7QOL - chains G and a of the 30 polymer chains in the assembly; structure by electron microscopy, 3.33 A resolution.

# Chain G
Molecule: Tail hub protein A gp38
Source organism: Bacteroides phage crAss001
UniProtKB: A0A385DTH1 (A0A385DTH1_9CAUD); numbering as in UniProt (aligned over 1-215)
Amino-acid sequence (215 residues; numbered 1 to 215; the number before each row is that of its first residue):
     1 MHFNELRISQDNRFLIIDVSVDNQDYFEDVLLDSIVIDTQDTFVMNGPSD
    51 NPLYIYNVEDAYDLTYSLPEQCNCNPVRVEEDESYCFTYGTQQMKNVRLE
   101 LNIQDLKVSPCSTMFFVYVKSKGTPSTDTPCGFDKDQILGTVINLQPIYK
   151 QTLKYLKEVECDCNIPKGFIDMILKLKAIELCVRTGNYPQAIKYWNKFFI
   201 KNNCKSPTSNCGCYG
Not modelled in the structure: 64-90, 205-215
Cystine bridges: Cys-111/Cys-204

# Chain a
Molecule: Tail hub protein B gp39
Source organism: Bacteroides phage crAss001
UniProtKB: A0A385DVM6 (A0A385DVM6_9CAUD); numbering as in UniProt (aligned over 1-114)
Amino-acid sequence (114 residues; numbered 1 to 114; the number before each row is that of its first residue):
     1 MDKMLEISEEAITRYFTTLSQFGYKKYSDVDKIIVLFFMEEMLAGEMSYY
    51 VTQDDYRNIVNALYCLAGSTCMIDFPMFESYDTLVHSNNRTFVPRITEDS
   101 ILRSTEDDNFRVEA
Not modelled in the structure: 108-114

# Chain G / chain a interface
Contacting residue pairs (49):
  Asn-4(G) with Ser-87(a); Asn-88(a); Asn-89(a)
  Glu-5(G) with Ser-87(a); Asn-88(a); Arg-90(a), salt bridge
  Leu-6(G) with His-86(a)
  Arg-7(G) with Asn-88(a), hydrogen bond
  Asp-18(G) with Arg-90(a)
  Asp-41(G) with Arg-57(a)
  Thr-42(G) with Arg-57(a), hydrogen bond (backbone-side chain)
  Phe-43(G) with Arg-57(a)
  Val-44(G) with Arg-57(a)
  Met-45(G) with Tyr-64(a); Phe-78(a), hydrophobic
  Asn-46(G) with Tyr-56(a)
  Asp-50(G) with Gln-53(a), hydrogen bond
  Arg-98(G) with Arg-90(a)
  Leu-139(G) with Asp-82(a)
  Gly-140(G) with His-86(a)
  Thr-141(G) with Asp-82(a), hydrogen bond; Thr-83(a); His-86(a), hydrogen bond (backbone-side chain)
  Ile-143(G) with Leu-84(a)
  Leu-145(G) with Val-85(a), hydrophobic
  Ile-179(G) with Leu-84(a), hydrophobic
  Glu-180(G) with Leu-84(a)
  Val-183(G) with Ser-80(a), hydrogen bond (backbone-side chain); Asp-82(a); Thr-83(a); Leu-84(a), hydrophobic
  Arg-184(G) with Ser-80(a); Asp-82(a); Thr-83(a), hydrogen bond
  Thr-185(G) with Met-77(a); Phe-78(a), hydrogen bond (backbone-backbone)
  Gly-186(G) with Phe-78(a); Ser-80(a)
  Asn-187(G) with Tyr-64(a), hydrogen bond; Pro-76(a), hydrogen bond (side chain-backbone); Phe-78(a)
  Tyr-188(G) with Ser-80(a), hydrogen bond; Asp-82(a), hydrogen bond
  Pro-189(G) with Val-60(a), hydrophobic; Asn-61(a)
  Gln-190(G) with Tyr-64(a); Phe-75(a)
  Lys-193(G) with Asn-61(a), hydrogen bond (side chain-backbone); Tyr-64(a)
Other interface residues (no listed pair), chain G (33 interface residues in all): Phe-3, Ser-49, Lys-135, Leu-176
Other interface residues (no listed pair), chain a (22 interface residues in all): Cys-65, Tyr-81

# In short
33 residues of chain G and 22 residues of chain a are in contact, with 13 hydrogen bonds and 1 salt bridge.
Polar pairs include Glu-5(G)/Arg-90(a), Arg-7(G)/Asn-88(a) and Thr-42(G)/Arg-57(a).
Here chain G is Tail hub protein A gp38 and chain a is Tail hub protein B gp39, both from Bacteroides phage
crAss001. Entry 7QOL (Tail assembly of the phicrAss001 virion with C6 symmetry imposed) was determined by
electron microscopy together with 7QOG, 7QOH, 7QOI, 7QOJ and 7QOK from the same study.
